8ZKN - chains A and B; structure by electron microscopy, 3.06 A resolution.

[Chain A (and B)]
Molecule: Monocarboxylate transporter 8
Source organism: Homo sapiens
Notes: chain B of this document is another copy of the same molecule, construct and numbering; everything in this record applies to it too
Reference sequence: P36021 (MOT8_HUMAN); residue numbers follow UniProt; this construct covers 1-539
Chain sequence (539 residues; each row starts with the number of its first residue):
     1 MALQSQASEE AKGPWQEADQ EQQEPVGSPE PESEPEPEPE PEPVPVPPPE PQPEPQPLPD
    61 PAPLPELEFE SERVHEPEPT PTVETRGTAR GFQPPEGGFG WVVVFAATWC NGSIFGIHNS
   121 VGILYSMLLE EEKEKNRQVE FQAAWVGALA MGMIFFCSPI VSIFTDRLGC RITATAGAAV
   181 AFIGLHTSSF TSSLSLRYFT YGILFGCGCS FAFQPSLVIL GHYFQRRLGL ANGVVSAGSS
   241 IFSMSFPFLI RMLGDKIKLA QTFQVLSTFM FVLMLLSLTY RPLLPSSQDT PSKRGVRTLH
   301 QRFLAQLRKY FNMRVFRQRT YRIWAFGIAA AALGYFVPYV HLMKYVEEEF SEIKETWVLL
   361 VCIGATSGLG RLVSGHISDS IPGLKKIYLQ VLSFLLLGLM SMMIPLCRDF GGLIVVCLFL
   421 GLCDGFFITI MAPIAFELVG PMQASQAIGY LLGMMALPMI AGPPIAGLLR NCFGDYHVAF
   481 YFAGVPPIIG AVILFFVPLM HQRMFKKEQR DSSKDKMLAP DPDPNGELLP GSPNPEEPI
Unresolved in the structure: 1-93, 134-143, 287-303, 501-539
Residues lining bound ligands:
  - A1IET ((2R,3R)-2-[(2S,3R)-3-(hydroxymethyl)-2-(3-methoxy-4-oxidanyl-phenyl)-7-oxidanyl-2,3-dihydro-1-benzofuran-5-yl]-3,5,7-tris(oxidanyl)-2,3-dihydrochromen-4-one): Asn111, Phe115, Asn119, Met151, Phe155, Phe213, Ser236, Ser239, Phe336, Tyr339, Val340, Arg371, Asp424, Ile428, Met431, Leu452, Met459, Ile460, Pro463
  - DU0 (2-[2-[(1S,2S,4S,5'R,6R,7S,8R,9S,12S,13R,16S)-5',7,9,13-tetramethylspiro[5-oxapentacyclo[10.8.0.02,9.04,8.013,18]icos-18-ene-6,2'-oxane]-16-yl]oxyethyl]propane-1,3-diol): Asn119, Met244, Pro247, Phe248, Tyr339, Val340, Met343, Leu360, Ile363, Ser367, Asp424
  - 1,2-diacyl-sn-glycero-3-phosphocholine (PC1): Arg171, Ile172, Thr175, Ala176, Ala179, Ile183, Phe199, Leu204, Leu275, Leu278
Curated features (UniProtKB/Swiss-Prot):
  - modified residue: Ala2 (N-acetylalanine)
What the authors report for this chain:
  - binding site for 1,2-diacyl-sn-glycero-3-phosphocholine: Arg171, Ile172, Leu278
  - self-association interface (contacts with another copy of this molecule); pairs are residue here / residue on that copy: Phe182-Phe271 (pi stacking), His186-Ser267 (water-mediated contact), His186-Thr268 (hydrogen bond), Ser189-Gln264 (hydrogen bond), Ala179, Met274, Leu275
  - mutagenesis - Q264A, S267A, M274A, L278A: unchanged binding to Monocarboxylate transporter 8 (chain A)
  - binding site for A1IET: Asn111, Phe115, Asn119, Met151, Ser239, Arg371, Ile428, Met459
  - mutagenesis - F115A: abolished binding to A1IET
  - mutagenesis - N119A, M151A, S239A, R371A: decreased binding to A1IET
  - mutagenesis - N111A: unchanged binding to A1IET
  - disease-associated variants - M153R: decreased stability (proposed by the authors, not directly observed)

[How chain A and chain B interact]
Pairs across the interface (23):
  Phe182(A) - Phe182(B)  hydrophobic
  Phe182(A) - Phe271(B)  hydrophobic
  His186(A) - Gln264(B)  hydrogen bond
  His186(A) - Thr268(B)  hydrogen bond
  Ser189(A) - Gln264(B)  hydrogen bond
  Phe190(A) - Gln261(B)
  Phe190(A) - Gln264(B)
  Phe190(A) - Val265(B)  hydrophobic
  Ala260(A) - Gln261(B)
  Gln261(A) - Phe190(B)
  Gln261(A) - Ala260(B)
  Gln264(A) - His186(B)  hydrogen bond (backbone-side chain)
  Gln264(A) - Ser189(B)  hydrogen bond
  Gln264(A) - Phe190(B)
  Val265(A) - Phe190(B)  hydrophobic
  Ser267(A) - His186(B)
  Thr268(A) - His186(B)
  Phe271(A) - Phe182(B)  hydrophobic
  Phe271(A) - Phe271(B)  hydrophobic
  Phe271(A) - Met274(B)  hydrophobic
  Met274(A) - Phe271(B)  hydrophobic
  Met274(A) - Leu275(B)  hydrophobic
  Leu275(A) - Met274(B)  hydrophobic
Also at the interface, not in a pair above, chain A (14 interface residues in all): Ala179
Also at the interface, not in a pair above, chain B (14 interface residues in all): Ala179, Ser267
Interface features reported in the paper:
  - hot spots on chain A (mutagenesis) - F182A, H186A, F271A: abolished binding to another copy of this molecule

[Overview]
Chain A and chain B each contribute 14 residues to their interface, with 5 hydrogen bonds. Polar contacts
include His186(A)-Gln264(B), His186(A)-Thr268(B) and Ser189(A)-Gln264(B). The paper reports a binding site for
A1IET at Asn111(A), Phe115(A) and Asn119(A) among others; N119A, M151A and S239A of chain A, among others,
reduce binding to A1IET; 14 substitutions were tested in all.
Chain A and chain B are both Monocarboxylate transporter 8 (Homo sapiens); the structure, CryoEM structure of
Thyroid Hormone Transporter MCT8 bound with silychristin, was determined by electron microscopy together with
8ZKO from the same study.
